6HPV - chain A; structure by X-ray diffraction, 2.30 A resolution.

[Chain A]
Protein: Fetuin-B
From: Mus musculus
Reference sequence: Q9QXC1 (FETUB_MOUSE); residues 19-388 here = UniProt positions 19-388
Amino-acid sequence (378 residues; row label = number of the first residue in the row):
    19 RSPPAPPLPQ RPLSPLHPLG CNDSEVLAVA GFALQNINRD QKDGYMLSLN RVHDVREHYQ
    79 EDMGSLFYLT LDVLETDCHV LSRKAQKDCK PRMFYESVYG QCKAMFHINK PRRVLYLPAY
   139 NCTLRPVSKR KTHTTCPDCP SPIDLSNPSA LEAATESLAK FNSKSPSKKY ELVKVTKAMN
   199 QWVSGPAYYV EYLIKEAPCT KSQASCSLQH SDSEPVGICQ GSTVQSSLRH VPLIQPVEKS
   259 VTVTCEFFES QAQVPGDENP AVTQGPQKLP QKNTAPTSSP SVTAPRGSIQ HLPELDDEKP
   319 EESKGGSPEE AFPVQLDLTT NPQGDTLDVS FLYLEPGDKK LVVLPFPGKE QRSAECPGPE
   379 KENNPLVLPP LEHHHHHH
Disordered / not traced: 19-30, 218-228, 244-255, 270-295, 316-325, 389-396
Construct notes: expression tag (389-396)
Curated features (UniProtKB/Swiss-Prot):
  - modified residue: Ser321 (Phosphoserine)
  - glycosylation: Asn40 (N-linked (GlcNAc...) asparagine), Asn139 (N-linked (GlcNAc...) asparagine), Thr292 (O-linked (GalNAc...) threonine), Thr295 (O-linked (GalNAc...) threonine)
Disulfides: Cys39-Cys374, Cys96-Cys107, Cys120-Cys140, Cys154-Cys157, Cys237-Cys263
Covalently attached groups: N-acetylglucosamine (NAG) linked to Asn40, Asn139
From the paper describing this entry:
  - post-translational modification sites: Asn40, Asn139
  - binding site for N-acetylglucosamine: Trp200
  - mutagenesis - D156A: decreased binding to ovastacin

[In short]
Covalently linked N-acetylglucosamine: at Asn40 and Asn139. The paper reports a binding site for
N-acetylglucosamine at Trp200; D156A reduces binding to ovastacin.
Chain A is Fetuin-B (Mus musculus); the structure, Crystal structure of mouse fetuin-B, was determined by
X-ray diffraction, deposited together with 6HT9.
